Entry 7UN1 (electron microscopy, 6.00 A resolution (low resolution: residue-level contacts below are approximate; hydrogen-bond / salt-bridge calls are withheld)); this record covers chains CE and DE of the 109 polymer chains in the assembly.

Chain CE (and DE):
Molecule: Tubulin alpha-1A chain
From: Homo sapiens
Notes: chain DE of this document is another copy of the same molecule, construct and numbering; everything in this record applies to it too
UniProtKB: Q71U36 (TBA1A_HUMAN); numbering as in UniProt (aligned over 1-451)
Sequence (451 residues; each row starts with the number of its first residue):
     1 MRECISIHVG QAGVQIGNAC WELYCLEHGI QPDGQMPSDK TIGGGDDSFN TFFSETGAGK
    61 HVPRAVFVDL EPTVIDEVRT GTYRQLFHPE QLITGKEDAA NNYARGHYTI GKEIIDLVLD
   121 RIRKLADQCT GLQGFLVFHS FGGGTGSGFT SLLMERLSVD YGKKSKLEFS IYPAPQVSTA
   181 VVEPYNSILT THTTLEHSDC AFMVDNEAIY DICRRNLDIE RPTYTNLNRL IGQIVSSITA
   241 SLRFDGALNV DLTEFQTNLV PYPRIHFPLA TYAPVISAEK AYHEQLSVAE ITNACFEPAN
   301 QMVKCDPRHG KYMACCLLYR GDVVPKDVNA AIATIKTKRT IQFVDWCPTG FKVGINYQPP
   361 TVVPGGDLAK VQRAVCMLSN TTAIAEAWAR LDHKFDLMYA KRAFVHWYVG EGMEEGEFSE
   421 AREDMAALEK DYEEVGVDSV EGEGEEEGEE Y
Disordered / not traced: 39-46, 440-451 (chain DE: 38-48, 440-451)
Small-molecule neighbours: GTP (guanosine-5'-triphosphate): G10, Q11, A12, Q15, D69, D98, A99, A100, N101, S140, G142, G143, G144, T145, G146, I171, T179, N206, Y224, L227, N228, I231
Curated features (UniProtKB/Swiss-Prot):
  - active site: E254
  - binding site (GTP): Q11, E71, S140, G144, T145, T179, N206, N228
  - binding site (Mg(2+)): E71
  - site: Y451 (Involved in polymerization)
  - modified residue: K40 (N6-acetyllysine), Y282 (3'-nitrotyrosine), S439 (Phosphoserine), E443 (5-glutamyl polyglutamate), E445 (5-glutamyl polyglutamate), Y451 (3'-nitrotyrosine)
  - natural variant: I188 (I188L: In LIS3), P263 (P263T: In LIS3), R264 (R264C: In LIS3), L286 (L286F: In LIS3), R402 (R402C: In LIS3; R402H: In LIS3; R402L: In LIS3), S419 (S419L: In LIS3)

Chain CE / chain DE interface:
Contacting residue pairs - 20 pairs, chain CE then chain DE:
  Q35(CE) - Y282(DE)
  E55(CE) - Q285(DE)
  T56(CE) - H283(DE)
  T56(CE) - Q285(DE)
  G57(CE) - Q285(DE)
  K60(CE) - Y282(DE)
  K60(CE) - H283(DE)
  V62(CE) - H283(DE)
  Q85(CE) - H283(DE)
  F87(CE) - H283(DE)
  H88(CE) - H283(DE)
  H88(CE) - E284(DE)
  P89(CE) - K280(DE)
  P89(CE) - H283(DE)
  E90(CE) - K280(DE)
  R123(CE) - N293(DE)
  R123(CE) - E297(DE)
  R123(CE) - K338(DE)
  K124(CE) - E297(DE)
  D127(CE) - N293(DE)
Interface residues without a listed pair, chain CE (16 interface residues in all): D33, D120
Interface residues without a listed pair, chain DE (10 interface residues in all): D218, E279

Summary:
16 residues of chain CE and 10 residues of chain DE are in contact. Bound to chain CE: GTP. Curated annotation
(UniProt) lists active-site residue E254(CE), 8 GTP-binding residues and Mg2+-binding residue E71(CE) on chain
CE.
Both chains are Tubulin alpha-1A chain (Homo sapiens). Entry 7UN1 (8-nm repeat of the human sperm tip singlet
microtubule) was determined by electron microscopy (same publication as 7UNG).
